PDB entry 9BB8 | X-ray diffraction, 2.72 A resolution | chain A

[Chain A]
Molecule: Parvalbumin alpha
From: Homo sapiens
UniProt: P20472 (PRVA_HUMAN); numbering as in UniProt (aligned over 2-110)
Chain sequence (124 residues; row label = number of the first residue in the row; numbers below 1 keep their minus sign (Met-13 is residue -13)):
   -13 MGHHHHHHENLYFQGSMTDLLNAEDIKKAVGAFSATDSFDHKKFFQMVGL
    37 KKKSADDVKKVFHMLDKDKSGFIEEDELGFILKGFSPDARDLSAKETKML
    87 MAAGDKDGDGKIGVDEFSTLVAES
Unresolved in the structure: -13 to 0
Differences from the reference sequence: expression tag (-13 to 1)
Bound ions: Ca2+ site 1: Asp52, Asp54, Ser56, Phe58, Glu60, Glu63; Ca2+ site 2: Asp91, Asp93, Asp95, Lys97, Glu102

[Overview]
Asp52, Asp54, Ser56, Phe58, Glu60 and Glu63 form the Ca2+ site 1. The Ca2+ site 2 is built by Asp91, Asp93,
Asp95, Lys97 and Glu102.
Chain A is Parvalbumin alpha (Homo sapiens); the structure, Crystal structure of human alpha parvalbumin, was
determined by X-ray diffraction together with 9B26 and 9BAR from the same study.
